6Y5N - chain A; structure by X-ray diffraction, 1.88 A resolution.

[Chain A]
Protein: E3 ubiquitin-protein ligase DTX1
Organism: Homo sapiens
Notes: EC 2.3.2.27
Reference sequence: Q86Y01 (DTX1_HUMAN); numbering as in UniProt (aligned over 388-620)
Amino-acid sequence (235 residues; numbered 386 to 620; the number before each row is that of its first residue):
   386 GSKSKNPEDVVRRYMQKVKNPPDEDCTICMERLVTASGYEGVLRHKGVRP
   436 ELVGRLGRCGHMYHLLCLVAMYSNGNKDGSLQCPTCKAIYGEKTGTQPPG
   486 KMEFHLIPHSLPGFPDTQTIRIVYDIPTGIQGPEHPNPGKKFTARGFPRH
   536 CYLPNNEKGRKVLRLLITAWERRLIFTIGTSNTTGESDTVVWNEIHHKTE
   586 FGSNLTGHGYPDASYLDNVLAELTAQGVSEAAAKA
Disordered / not traced: 386-387, 616-620
Sequence notes: expression tag (386-387)
Metal / ion sites: Zn2+ site 1: C411, C414, H449, C452; Zn2+ site 2: C444, H446, C468, C471
UniProt features mapped onto this chain:
  - zinc finger: C411 to K472 (RING-type)
What the authors report for this chain:
  - mutagenesis - I413A/Y424A: abolished catalytic activity
  - mutagenesis - H581A, H593A: decreased catalytic activity on ADP-ribosylation of Ub
  - mutagenesis - H581A, H593A: unchanged catalytic activity (E3 ligase activity)
  - mutagenesis - G476P/E477P: abolished catalytic activity on ADP-ribosylate Ub
  - mutagenesis - G476P/E477P: unchanged catalytic activity (E3 activity in discharging E2~Ub)

[Overview]
C411, C414, H449 and C452 form the Zn2+ site 1. C444, H446, C468 and C471 coordinate Zn2+ site 2. The paper
reports that H581A and H593A reduce catalytic activity on ADP-ribosylation of Ub; I413A/Y424A abolish
catalytic activity.
Chain A is E3 ubiquitin-protein ligase DTX1 (Homo sapiens); the structure, RING-DTC domain of Deltex1, was
determined by X-ray diffraction (same publication as 6Y5P).
